PDB entry 4XRU | X-ray diffraction, 3.41 A resolution | chains A and D of the 6 polymer chains in the assembly

Chain A (and D):
Molecule: Pnkp1
Organism: Capnocytophaga gingivalis
Notes: chain D of this document is another copy of the same molecule, construct and numbering; everything in this record applies to it too
UniProtKB: C2M8N3 (C2M8N3_CAPGI); numbering as in UniProt (aligned over 1-312)
Sequence (312 residues; row label = number of the first residue in the row):
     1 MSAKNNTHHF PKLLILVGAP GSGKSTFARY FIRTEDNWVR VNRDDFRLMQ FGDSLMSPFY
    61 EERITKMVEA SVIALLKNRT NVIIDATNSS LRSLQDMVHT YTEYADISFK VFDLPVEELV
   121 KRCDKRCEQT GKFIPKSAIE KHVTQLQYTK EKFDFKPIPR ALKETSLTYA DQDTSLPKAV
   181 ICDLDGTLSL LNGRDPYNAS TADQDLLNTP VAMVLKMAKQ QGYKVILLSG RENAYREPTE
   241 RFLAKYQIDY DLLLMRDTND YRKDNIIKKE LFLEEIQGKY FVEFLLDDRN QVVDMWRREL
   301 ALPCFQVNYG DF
Not modelled in the structure: 1-3, 124-141 (chain D: 1-3, 123-144)
Modified residues: Mse-1 (selenomethionine); Mse-49, Mse-56, Mse-67, Mse-97, Mse-213, Mse-217, Mse-255, Mse-295 (selenomethionine; parent Met)
Metal / ion sites: Mg2+: Asp-183, Asp-185, Asp-288
Residues lining bound ligands: ATP (adenosine-5'-triphosphate): Ala-19, Pro-20, Gly-21, Ser-22, Gly-23, Lys-24, Ser-25, Thr-26, Asp-85, Thr-87, Arg-122

Interface between chain A and chain D:
Residue-residue contacts (148):
  Lys-4(A) / Asp-195(D)  salt bridge
  Lys-4(A) / Tyr-197(D)
  Lys-4(A) / Asn-198(D)
  Lys-4(A) / Glu-232(D)
  Lys-4(A) / Tyr-235(D)  hydrogen bond (backbone-side chain)
  Lys-4(A) / Tyr-261(D)  hydrogen bond (backbone-side chain)
  Asn-5(A) / Asn-259(D)
  Asn-5(A) / Tyr-261(D)
  Asn-6(A) / Tyr-261(D)
  His-8(A) / Tyr-197(D)
  Ser-25(A) / Phe-51(D)
  Ala-28(A) / Phe-51(D)
  Arg-29(A) / Phe-51(D)
  Ile-32(A) / Gln-50(D)
  Ile-32(A) / Tyr-60(D)  hydrogen bond (backbone-side chain)
  Asn-37(A) / Phe-59(D)
  Asn-37(A) / Arg-63(D)
  Trp-38(A) / Phe-59(D)
  Trp-38(A) / Tyr-60(D)
  Val-39(A) / Gln-50(D)
  Val-39(A) / Arg-63(D)
  Val-39(A) / Mse-67(D)  hydrophobic
  Arg-40(A) / Mse-49(D)  hydrogen bond (side chain-backbone)
  Arg-40(A) / Gln-50(D)  hydrogen bond (backbone-side chain)
  Arg-40(A) / Phe-51(D)
  Arg-40(A) / Mse-67(D)
  Val-41(A) / Mse-49(D)
  Val-41(A) / Mse-67(D)  hydrophobic
  Asn-42(A) / Mse-49(D)
  Asp-45(A) / Leu-48(D)
  Asp-45(A) / Mse-49(D)
  Phe-46(A) / Phe-46(D)  hydrophobic
  Phe-46(A) / Mse-49(D)
  Phe-46(A) / Ser-71(D)
  Leu-48(A) / Asp-45(D)
  Mse-49(A) / Arg-40(D)  hydrogen bond (backbone-side chain)
  Mse-49(A) / Val-41(D)
  Mse-49(A) / Asn-42(D)
  Mse-49(A) / Asp-45(D)
  Mse-49(A) / Phe-46(D)  hydrophobic
  Gln-50(A) / Val-39(D)
  Gln-50(A) / Arg-40(D)  hydrogen bond (side chain-backbone)
  Phe-51(A) / Ser-25(D)
  Phe-51(A) / Ala-28(D)
  Phe-51(A) / Arg-29(D)
  Phe-51(A) / Arg-40(D)
  Phe-59(A) / Asn-37(D)
  Tyr-60(A) / Ile-32(D)
  Tyr-60(A) / Trp-38(D)  hydrogen bond (side chain-backbone)
  Arg-63(A) / Asn-37(D)
  Arg-63(A) / Leu-75(D)
  Arg-63(A) / Asn-78(D)
  Arg-63(A) / Thr-80(D)  hydrogen bond
  Lys-66(A) / Ala-74(D)
  Lys-66(A) / Asn-78(D)  hydrogen bond
  Mse-67(A) / Arg-40(D)
  Mse-67(A) / Val-41(D)  hydrophobic
  Mse-67(A) / Ser-71(D)  hydrogen bond (backbone-side chain)
  Mse-67(A) / Leu-75(D)
  Ala-70(A) / Ala-70(D)
  Ala-70(A) / Ala-74(D)  hydrophobic
  Ser-71(A) / Mse-67(D)
  Ser-71(A) / Ser-71(D)  hydrogen bond
  Ala-74(A) / Lys-66(D)
  Ala-74(A) / Ala-70(D)  hydrophobic
  Leu-75(A) / Arg-63(D)
  Leu-75(A) / Mse-67(D)
  Lys-77(A) / Asp-311(D)  salt bridge
  Asn-78(A) / Arg-63(D)
  Thr-80(A) / Arg-63(D)  hydrogen bond
  Tyr-104(A) / Asp-311(D)  hydrogen bond
  Arg-160(A) / Phe-312(D)
  Leu-162(A) / Phe-312(D)  hydrophobic
  Thr-165(A) / Leu-190(D)
  Thr-165(A) / Leu-191(D)  hydrogen bond (backbone-backbone)
  Thr-165(A) / Asn-192(D)  hydrogen bond (backbone-backbone)
  Leu-167(A) / Leu-190(D)
  Leu-167(A) / Asn-208(D)
  Leu-167(A) / Asn-308(D)
  Tyr-169(A) / Asn-208(D)  hydrogen bond
  Tyr-169(A) / Pro-210(D)
  Leu-190(A) / Leu-167(D)  hydrophobic
  Asn-192(A) / Thr-165(D)  hydrogen bond (backbone-backbone)
  Gly-193(A) / Thr-165(D)  hydrogen bond (backbone-side chain)
  Pro-196(A) / Leu-162(D)  hydrophobic
  Tyr-197(A) / Lys-4(D)
  Tyr-197(A) / His-8(D)
  Asn-198(A) / Lys-4(D)
  Asn-208(A) / Leu-167(D)
  Asn-208(A) / Tyr-169(D)  hydrogen bond
  Pro-210(A) / Tyr-169(D)
  Pro-210(A) / Glu-283(D)
  Pro-210(A) / Pro-303(D)  hydrophobic
  Pro-210(A) / Phe-305(D)
  Val-211(A) / Phe-305(D)
  Mse-213(A) / Tyr-223(D)
  Mse-213(A) / Glu-283(D)
  Val-214(A) / Phe-284(D)  hydrophobic
  Val-214(A) / Phe-305(D)  hydrophobic
  Mse-217(A) / Gln-221(D)
  Mse-217(A) / Tyr-223(D)  hydrophobic
  Gln-220(A) / Gln-221(D)
  Gln-221(A) / Mse-217(D)
  Gln-221(A) / Gln-220(D)  hydrogen bond
  Gln-221(A) / Gln-221(D)
  Tyr-223(A) / Mse-213(D)
  Tyr-223(A) / Mse-217(D)
  Glu-232(A) / Lys-4(D)
  Tyr-235(A) / Lys-4(D)
  Tyr-261(A) / Lys-4(D)
  Tyr-261(A) / Asn-5(D)
  Tyr-261(A) / Asn-6(D)
  Tyr-261(A) / His-8(D)
  Glu-283(A) / Pro-210(D)
  Glu-283(A) / Mse-213(D)
  Phe-284(A) / Mse-217(D)  hydrophobic
  Val-293(A) / Tyr-309(D)
  Asp-294(A) / Tyr-309(D)  hydrogen bond
  Arg-297(A) / Gln-306(D)  hydrogen bond (side chain-backbone)
  Arg-297(A) / Asn-308(D)
  Arg-297(A) / Tyr-309(D)
  Arg-298(A) / Tyr-309(D)
  Pro-303(A) / Pro-210(D)  hydrophobic
  Cys-304(A) / Asn-308(D)
  Phe-305(A) / Pro-210(D)
  Phe-305(A) / Val-214(D)  hydrophobic
  Phe-305(A) / Gln-306(D)
  Phe-305(A) / Val-307(D)  hydrophobic
  Gln-306(A) / Arg-297(D)
  Gln-306(A) / Cys-304(D)
  Gln-306(A) / Phe-305(D)
  Gln-306(A) / Gln-306(D)  hydrogen bond (backbone-backbone)
  Val-307(A) / Arg-297(D)  hydrogen bond (backbone-side chain)
  Val-307(A) / Cys-304(D)
  Val-307(A) / Phe-305(D)  hydrophobic
  Asn-308(A) / Glu-164(D)
  Asn-308(A) / Leu-167(D)
  Asn-308(A) / Arg-297(D)  hydrogen bond (backbone-side chain)
  Tyr-309(A) / Glu-164(D)
  Tyr-309(A) / Asp-294(D)  hydrogen bond
  Tyr-309(A) / Arg-297(D)
  Tyr-309(A) / Arg-298(D)  hydrogen bond
  Gly-310(A) / Glu-164(D)
  Asp-311(A) / Lys-77(D)  salt bridge
  Asp-311(A) / Glu-103(D)
  Asp-311(A) / Tyr-104(D)  hydrogen bond
  Phe-312(A) / Leu-162(D)  hydrophobic
  Phe-312(A) / Glu-164(D)
Also at the interface, not in a pair above, chain A (77 interface residues in all): Arg-79, Leu-191, Leu-206, Ala-218, Leu-286
Also at the interface, not in a pair above, chain D (81 interface residues in all): Phe-10, Asp-36, Arg-160, Ser-166, Gly-186, Ser-189, Val-211, Ala-218, Lys-263, Val-293

Summary:
The interface between chain A and chain D involves 77 residues on one side and 81 on the other; the contacts
include 29 hydrogen bonds and 3 salt bridges. Polar pairs include Lys-4(A)/Asp-195(D), Lys-77(A)/Asp-311(D)
and Lys-4(A)/Tyr-235(D). Ligands of chain A: ATP.
Both chains are Pnkp1 (Capnocytophaga gingivalis). Entry 4XRU (Structure of Pnkp1/Rnl/Hen1 complex) was
determined by X-ray diffraction together with 4XRP from the same study.
